PDB entry 7JZZ | electron microscopy, 3.20 A resolution | chains B and I of the 12 polymer chains in the assembly

[Chain B]
Protein: Type I-F CRISPR-associated protein Csy2
Organism: Pseudomonas aeruginosa
Reference sequence: B3G161 (B3G161_PSEAI); residue numbers follow UniProt; this construct covers 1-327
Amino-acid sequence (327 residues; row label = number of the first residue in the row):
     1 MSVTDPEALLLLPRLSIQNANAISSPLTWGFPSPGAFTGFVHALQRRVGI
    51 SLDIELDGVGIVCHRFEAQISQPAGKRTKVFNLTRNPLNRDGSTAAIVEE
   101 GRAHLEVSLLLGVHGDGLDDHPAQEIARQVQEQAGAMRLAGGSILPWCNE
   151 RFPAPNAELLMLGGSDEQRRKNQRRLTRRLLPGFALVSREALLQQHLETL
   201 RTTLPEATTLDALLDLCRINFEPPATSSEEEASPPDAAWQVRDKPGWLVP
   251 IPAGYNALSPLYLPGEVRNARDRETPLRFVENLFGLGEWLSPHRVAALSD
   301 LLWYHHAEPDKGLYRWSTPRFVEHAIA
Not modelled in the structure: 1-2, 225-238, 323-327

[Chain I]
Protein: CRISPR type I-F/YPEST-associated protein Csy3
Organism: Pseudomonas aeruginosa
Reference sequence: A0A444M080 (A0A444M080_PSEAI); residues 20-361 here correspond to UniProt positions 1-342 (UniProt number = residue number - 19)
Amino-acid sequence (342 residues; each row starts with the number of its first residue):
    20 MSKPILSTASVLAFERKLDPSDALMSAGAWAQRDASQEWPAVTVREKSVR
    70 GTISNRLKTKDRDPAKLDASIQSPNLQTVDVANLPSDADTLKVRFTLRVL
   120 GGAGTPSACNDAAYRDKLLQTVATYVNDQGFAELARRYAHNLANARFLWR
   170 NRVGAEAVEVRINHIRQGEVARAWRFDALAIGLRDFKADAELDALAELIA
   220 SGLSGSGHVLLEVVAFARIGDGQEVFPSQELILDKGDKKGQKSKTLYSVR
   270 DAAAIHSQKIGNALRTIDTWYPDEDGLGPIAVEPYGSVTSQGKAYRQPKQ
   320 KLDFYTLLDNWVLRDEAPAVEQQHYVIANLIRGGVFGEAEEK
Not modelled in the structure: 20-23, 359-361

[Interface between chain B and chain I]
Contacting residue pairs (87; chain B residue first):
  Gln18(B) - Pro39(I)  hydrogen bond (side chain-backbone)
  Gln18(B) - Ser40(I)
  Gln18(B) - Asp41(I)
  Gln18(B) - Ser276(I)
  Asn19(B) - Ser276(I)
  Arg65(B) - Arg269(I)
  Glu67(B) - Val268(I)
  Gln69(B) - Tyr266(I)  hydrogen bond
  Ser71(B) - Ile251(I)
  Pro73(B) - Asp253(I)
  Pro73(B) - Lys254(I)
  Ala74(B) - Lys254(I)
  Ala74(B) - Gly255(I)
  Ala74(B) - Asp256(I)
  Ala74(B) - Lys258(I)
  Ala74(B) - Gly259(I)
  Ala74(B) - Gln260(I)
  Gly75(B) - Lys258(I)
  Lys76(B) - Asp253(I)  salt bridge
  Lys76(B) - Asp256(I)
  Val80(B) - Ile251(I)  hydrophobic
  Val80(B) - Asp253(I)
  Asn82(B) - Glu249(I)  hydrogen bond
  Asn82(B) - Leu250(I)
  Asn82(B) - Ile251(I)
  Leu83(B) - Leu250(I)  hydrogen bond (backbone-backbone)
  Leu83(B) - Leu252(I)  hydrophobic
  Thr84(B) - Leu250(I)
  Thr84(B) - Gln277(I)
  Arg85(B) - Leu250(I)
  Arg85(B) - Thr308(I)
  Pro87(B) - Glu302(I)
  Pro87(B) - Arg351(I)
  Leu88(B) - Ser306(I)
  Leu88(B) - Val307(I)
  Leu88(B) - Thr308(I)
  Leu88(B) - Gly311(I)
  Asn89(B) - Ala313(I)
  Arg90(B) - Tyr304(I)
  Arg90(B) - Ala313(I)
  Arg90(B) - Gln316(I)  hydrogen bond (backbone-side chain)
  Gly92(B) - Gly311(I)
  Glu99(B) - Leu252(I)
  Arg102(B) - Gln277(I)  hydrogen bond
  His104(B) - Asp41(I)  salt bridge
  His104(B) - Tyr266(I)  hydrogen bond
  Glu132(B) - His227(I)
  Gly135(B) - Arg117(I)  hydrogen bond (backbone-side chain)
  Gly135(B) - His227(I)
  Ala136(B) - Arg117(I)
  Ala136(B) - Leu119(I)  hydrophobic
  Ala136(B) - His227(I)
  Met137(B) - Arg117(I)  hydrogen bond (backbone-side chain)
  Arg138(B) - Glu34(I)  salt bridge
  Arg138(B) - Arg35(I)
  Ser143(B) - Arg35(I)  hydrogen bond
  Ser143(B) - Asp38(I)  hydrogen bond
  Ser143(B) - Arg117(I)
  Ile144(B) - Arg117(I)  hydrogen bond (backbone-side chain)
  Leu145(B) - Ser40(I)
  Pro146(B) - Arg117(I)
  Pro146(B) - Leu229(I)  hydrophobic
  Cys148(B) - Arg113(I)  hydrogen bond (backbone-side chain)
  Cys148(B) - Thr115(I)
  Cys148(B) - Ile184(I)  hydrophobic
  Cys148(B) - Leu229(I)  hydrophobic
  Cys148(B) - Glu231(I)
  Asn149(B) - Arg113(I)
  Asn149(B) - Asn182(I)
  Asn149(B) - Glu231(I)  hydrogen bond
  Glu150(B) - Arg113(I)  salt bridge
  Arg151(B) - Gln56(I)
  Arg151(B) - Glu57(I)  salt bridge
  Arg268(B) - Ala358(I)  hydrogen bond (side chain-backbone)
  Asn269(B) - Ser29(I)  hydrogen bond
  Asn269(B) - Val30(I)
  Asn269(B) - Glu357(I)
  Asn269(B) - Ala358(I)
  Ala270(B) - Val30(I)
  Ala270(B) - Asn129(I)  hydrogen bond (backbone-side chain)
  Arg271(B) - Ser126(I)
  Arg271(B) - Cys128(I)
  Arg271(B) - Asn129(I)  hydrogen bond (backbone-side chain)
  Asp272(B) - Asn129(I)
  Arg273(B) - Ser29(I)
  Arg273(B) - Asn129(I)
  Arg273(B) - Asp130(I)
Interface residues without a listed pair, chain B (47 interface residues in all): Phe81, Asp91, Ile97, Glu106, Pro153
Interface residues without a listed pair, chain I (56 interface residues in all): Ala127, Gln186, Gly187, Ser267, Pro317, Lys318

[Summary]
47 residues of chain B face 56 of chain I across their interface, with 18 hydrogen bonds and 5 salt bridges.
Polar pairs include Lys76(B)-Asp253(I), His104(B)-Asp41(I) and Arg138(B)-Glu34(I).
Chain B is Type I-F CRISPR-associated protein Csy2 and chain I is CRISPR type I-F/YPEST-associated protein
Csy3, both from Pseudomonas aeruginosa; the structure, Cryo-EM structure of CRISPR-Cas surveillance complex
with AcrIF14, was determined by electron microscopy (same publication as 7JZW and 7JZX).
